Entry 8BYC (X-ray diffraction, 1.60 A resolution); this record covers chains A and B.

== Chain A ==
Protein: 14-3-3 protein sigma
Source organism: Homo sapiens
UniProt: P31947 (1433S_HUMAN); numbering as in UniProt (aligned over 1-231)
Chain sequence (236 residues; numbered -4 to 231; the number before each row is that of its first residue; numbers below 1 keep their minus sign (Gly-4 is residue -4)):
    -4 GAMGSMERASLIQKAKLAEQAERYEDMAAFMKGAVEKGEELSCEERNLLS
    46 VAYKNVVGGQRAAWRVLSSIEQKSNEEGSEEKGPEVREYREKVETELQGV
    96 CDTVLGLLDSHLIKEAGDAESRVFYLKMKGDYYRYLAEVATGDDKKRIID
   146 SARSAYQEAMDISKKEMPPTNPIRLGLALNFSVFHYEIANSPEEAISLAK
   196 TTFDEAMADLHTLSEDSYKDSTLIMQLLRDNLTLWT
Construct notes: expression tag (-4 to 0)
Metal / ion sites: Mg2+ site 1 near Glu2 (its only coordinating residue here); Mg2+ site 2 near Ser37 (its only coordinating residue here); Mg2+ site 3 near Glu89 (its only coordinating residue here)
Ligand contacts: S7R (N-[3-(5-carbamimidoylthiophen-3-yl)phenyl]-4-[(4-chlorophenyl)amino]piperidine-4-carboxamide): Glu14, Glu39, Asn42, Leu43, Val46, Phe119, Lys122, Pro167, Ile168, Gly171, Leu218, Ile219
Swiss-Prot annotation at these positions:
  - site (Interaction with phosphoserine on interacting protein): Arg56, Arg129
  - modified residue (Phosphoserine): Ser5, Ser74

== Chain B ==
Protein: ERalpha peptide
Chain sequence (5 residues; row label = number of the first residue in the row):
   591 FPATV
Modified residues: Thr594 (phosphothreonine; TPO)
From the paper describing this entry:
  - binding site for S7R: Val595

== Interface between chain A and chain B ==
Contacting residue pairs (20):
  Lys49(A) with Thr594(B); Val595(B), hydrogen bond (side chain-backbone)
  Arg56(A) with Thr594(B)
  Lys122(A) with Val595(B), hydrogen bond (side chain-backbone)
  Arg129(A) with Thr594(B)
  Tyr130(A) with Thr594(B)
  Gly171(A) with Val595(B)
  Leu174(A) with Ala593(B); Thr594(B); Val595(B), hydrophobic
  Asn175(A) with Thr594(B); Val595(B), hydrogen bond (side chain-backbone)
  Val178(A) with Pro592(B), hydrophobic; Ala593(B); Thr594(B)
  Leu222(A) with Ala593(B), hydrophobic; Val595(B), hydrophobic
  Asn226(A) with Pro592(B); Ala593(B), hydrogen bond (side chain-backbone)
  Trp230(A) with Pro592(B), hydrophobic
Other interface residues (no listed pair), chain A (17 interface residues in all): Arg60, Asp126, Glu182, Ile219, Leu229
Other interface residues (no listed pair), chain B (5 interface residues in all): Phe591

== Summary ==
17 residues of chain A face 5 of chain B across their interface; the contacts include 4 hydrogen bonds. Polar
contacts include Lys49(A)-Val595(B), Lys122(A)-Val595(B) and Asn175(A)-Val595(B). Ligands of chain A: compound
S7R. From the paper: a binding site for S7R at Val595(B).
Chain A is 14-3-3 protein sigma (Homo sapiens) and chain B is ERalpha peptide; the structure, fragment-linked
stabilizer for ERa - 14-3-3 interaction (1075316), was determined by X-ray diffraction (same publication as
8BWJ, 8BWX, 8BWZ, 8BX0, 8BX3, 8BX4 and 24 further entries).
